Entry 5LQP (electron microscopy, 6.00 A resolution (low resolution: residue-level contacts below are approximate; hydrogen-bond / salt-bridge calls are withheld)); this record covers chains AB and DP of the 180 polymer chains in the assembly.

== Chain AB (and DP) ==
Name: Coat protein
From: Acinetobacter phage AP205
Notes: chain DP of this document is another copy of the same molecule, construct and numbering; everything in this record applies to it too
UniProt: Q9AZ42 (Q9AZ42_9VIRU); residues 1-129 here correspond to UniProt positions 2-130 (UniProt number = residue number + 1)
Chain sequence (129 residues; numbered 1 to 129; the number before each row is that of its first residue):
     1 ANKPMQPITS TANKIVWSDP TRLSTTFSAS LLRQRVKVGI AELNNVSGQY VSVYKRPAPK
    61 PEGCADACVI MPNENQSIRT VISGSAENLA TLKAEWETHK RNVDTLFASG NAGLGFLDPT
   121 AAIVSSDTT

== Interface between chain AB and chain DP ==
Residue-residue contacts (11; chain AB residue first):
  Gln6(AB) - Asn111(DP)
  Gln6(AB) - Leu114(DP)
  Pro7(AB) - Asn111(DP)
  Pro7(AB) - Phe116(DP)
  Ile8(AB) - Leu114(DP)
  Ile8(AB) - Phe116(DP)
  Thr9(AB) - Phe116(DP)
  Arg22(AB) - Glu62(DP)
  Cys68(AB) - Pro61(DP)
  Cys68(AB) - Cys64(DP)  disulfide
  Cys68(AB) - Asp66(DP)
Interface residues without a listed pair, chain AB (10 interface residues in all): Ser10, Pro20, Leu23, Ala67
Interface residues without a listed pair, chain DP (8 interface residues in all): Gly115
Cross-chain cystine bridges: Cys68(AB)-Cys64(DP)

== In short ==
The interface between chain AB and chain DP involves 10 residues on one side and 8 on the other; the contacts
include 1 disulfide bond.
Chain AB and chain DP are both Coat protein (Acinetobacter phage AP205); the structure, Cryo-EM reconstruction
of bacteriophage AP205 virus-like particles, was determined by electron microscopy together with 5FS4 from the
same study.
